6Z9P - chains Y and R of the 16 polymer chains in the assembly; structure by electron microscopy, 3.90 A resolution.

[Chain Y]
Name: DNA-directed RNA polymerase subunit beta'
Organism: Escherichia coli
Notes: EC 2.7.7.6
UniProtKB: C3SIA2 (C3SIA2_ECOLX); residues 1-1407 here = UniProt positions 1-1407
Chain sequence (1416 residues; numbered 1 to 1416; the number before each row is that of its first residue):
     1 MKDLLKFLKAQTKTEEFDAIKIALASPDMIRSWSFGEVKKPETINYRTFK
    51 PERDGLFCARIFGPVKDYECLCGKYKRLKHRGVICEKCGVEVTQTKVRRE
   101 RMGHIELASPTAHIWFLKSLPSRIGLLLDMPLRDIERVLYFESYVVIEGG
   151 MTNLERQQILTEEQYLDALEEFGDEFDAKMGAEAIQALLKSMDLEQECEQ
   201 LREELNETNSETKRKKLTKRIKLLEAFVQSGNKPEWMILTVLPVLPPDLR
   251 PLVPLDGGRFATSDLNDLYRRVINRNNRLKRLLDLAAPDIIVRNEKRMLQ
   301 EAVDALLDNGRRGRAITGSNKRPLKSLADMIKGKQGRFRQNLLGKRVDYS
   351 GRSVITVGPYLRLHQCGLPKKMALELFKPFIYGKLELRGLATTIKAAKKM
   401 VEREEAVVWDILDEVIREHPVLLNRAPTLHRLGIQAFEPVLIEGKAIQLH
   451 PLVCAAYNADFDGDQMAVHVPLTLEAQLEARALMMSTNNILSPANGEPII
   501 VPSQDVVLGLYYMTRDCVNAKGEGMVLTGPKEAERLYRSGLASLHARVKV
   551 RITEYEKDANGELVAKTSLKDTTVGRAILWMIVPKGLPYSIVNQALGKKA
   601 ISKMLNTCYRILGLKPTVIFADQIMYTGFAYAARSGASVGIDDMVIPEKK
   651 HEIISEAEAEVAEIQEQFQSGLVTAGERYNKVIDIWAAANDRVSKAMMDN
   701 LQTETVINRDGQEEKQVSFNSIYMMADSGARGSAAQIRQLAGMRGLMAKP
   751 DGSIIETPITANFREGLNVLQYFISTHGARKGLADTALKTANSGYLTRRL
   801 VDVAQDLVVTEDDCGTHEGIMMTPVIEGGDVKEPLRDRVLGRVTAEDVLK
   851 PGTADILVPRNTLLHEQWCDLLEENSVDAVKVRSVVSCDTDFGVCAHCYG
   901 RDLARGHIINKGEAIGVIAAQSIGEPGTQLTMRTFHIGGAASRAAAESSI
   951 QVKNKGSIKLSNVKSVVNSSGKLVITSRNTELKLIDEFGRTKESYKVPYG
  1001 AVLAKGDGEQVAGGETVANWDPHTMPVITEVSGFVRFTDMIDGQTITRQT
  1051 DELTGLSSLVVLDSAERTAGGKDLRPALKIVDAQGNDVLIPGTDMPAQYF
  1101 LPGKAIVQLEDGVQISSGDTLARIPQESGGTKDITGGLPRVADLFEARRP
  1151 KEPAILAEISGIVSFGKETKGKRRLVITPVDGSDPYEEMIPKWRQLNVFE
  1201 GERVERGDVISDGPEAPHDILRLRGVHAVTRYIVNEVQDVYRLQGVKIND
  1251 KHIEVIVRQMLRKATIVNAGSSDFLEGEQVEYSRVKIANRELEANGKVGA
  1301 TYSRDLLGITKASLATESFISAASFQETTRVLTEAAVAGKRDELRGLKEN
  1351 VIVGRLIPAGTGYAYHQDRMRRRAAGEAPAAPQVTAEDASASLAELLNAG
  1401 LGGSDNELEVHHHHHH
Disordered / not traced: 1-15, 1374-1416
Differences from the reference sequence: expression tag (1408-1416)
Metal / ion sites: Zn2+ site 1: Cys72, Cys85, Cys88; Mg2+: Asp460, Asp462, Asp464 (shared with C99(R) of chain R); Zn2+ site 2: Cys888, Cys898
Reported in the primary citation:
  - mutagenesis - C72H, C85H, E86K: decreased growth in response to rhoY80C

[Chain R]
Molecule: rut RNA
Sequence (99 nucleotides; each row starts with the number of its first residue):
     1 GGGAUAACCCCGCUCUUACACAUUCCAGCCCUGAAAAAGGGCAUCAAAUU
    51 AAACCACACCUAUGGUGUAUGUCAAAUUAAACCACACCUGGCGUGUGGC
Disordered / not traced: 1-76, 84-89
Metal / ion sites: Mg2+: C99 (shared with Asp460(Y), Asp462(Y), Asp464(Y) of chain Y)

[Interface between chain Y and chain R]
Residue-residue contacts (10; chain Y residue first):
  Thr262(Y) - G91(R)  base contact
  Arg322(Y) - C92(R)  base contact
  Arg322(Y) - G93(R)  hydrogen bond to the sugar
  Lys325(Y) - C92(R)  sugar contact
  Gln335(Y) - C92(R)  phosphate contact
  Gln335(Y) - G93(R)  hydrogen bond to the phosphate
  Arg425(Y) - C99(R)  hydrogen bond to the sugar
  Asp460(Y) - C99(R)  phosphate contact
  Asp462(Y) - C99(R)  phosphate contact
  Asp464(Y) - C99(R)  hydrogen bond to the sugar
Also at the interface, not in a pair above, chain Y (9 interface residues in all): Ala261

[Summary]
9 residues of chain Y face 4 of chain R across their interface, with 4 hydrogen bonds. Polar pairs include
Arg322(Y)-G93(R), Arg425(Y)-C99(R) and Asp464(Y)-C99(R). Cys72(Y), Cys85(Y) and Cys88(Y) coordinate Zn2+ site
1. From the paper: C72H, C85H and E86K of chain Y reduce growth in response to rhoY80C.
Here chain Y is DNA-directed RNA polymerase subunit beta' (Escherichia coli) and chain R is rut RNA. Entry
6Z9P (Transcription termination intermediate complex 1) was determined by electron microscopy together with
6Z9Q, 6Z9R, 6Z9S, 6Z9T, 7ADB, 7ADC, 7ADD and 7ADE from the same study.
